Entry 5NL0 (X-ray diffraction, 5.40 A resolution (low resolution: residue-level contacts below are approximate; hydrogen-bond / salt-bridge calls are withheld)); this record covers chains H and I of the 11 polymer chains in the assembly.

[Chain H]
Name: Histone H2B 1.1
Source organism: Xenopus laevis
Reference sequence: P02281 (H2B11_XENLA); residues 1-122 here correspond to UniProt positions 5-126 (UniProt number = residue number + 4)
Chain sequence (122 residues; numbered 1 to 122; the number before each row is that of its first residue):
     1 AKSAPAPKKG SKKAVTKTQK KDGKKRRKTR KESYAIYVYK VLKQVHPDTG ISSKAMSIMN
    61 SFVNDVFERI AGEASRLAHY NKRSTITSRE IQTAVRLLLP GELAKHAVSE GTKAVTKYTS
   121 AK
Disordered / not traced: 1-26
Construct notes: engineered mutation Thr29 (Ser33 in P02281)
Swiss-Prot annotation at these positions:
  - modified residue: Lys2 (N6-acetyllysine), Lys9 (N6-acetyllysine), Ser11 (Phosphoserine), Lys12 (N6-acetyllysine), Lys17 (N6-acetyllysine)
  - glycosylation: Ser109 (O-linked (GlcNAc) serine)
  - cross-link: Lys117 (Glycyl lysine isopeptide (Lys-Gly) (interchain with G-Cter in ubiquitin))

[Chain I]
Molecule: 197-nt DNA strand
Source organism: synthetic construct
Sequence (197 nucleotides; numbered -98 to 98; the number before each row is that of its first residue; numbers below 1 keep their minus sign (DA-98 is residue -98)):
   -98 ACTACGTAAT ATTGGCCAGC TAGGATATCA CAATCCCGGT GCCGAGGCCG CTCAATTGGT
   -38 CGTAGACAGC TCTAGCACCG CTTAAACGCA CGTACGGAAT CCGTACGTGC GTTTAAGCGG
    22 TGCTAGAGCT GTCTACGACC AATTGAGCGG CCTCGGCACC GGGATTGTGA TATCCTAGCT
    82 GGCCAATATT ACGTAGT
Disordered / not traced: -98 to -97, 97-98

[Interface between chain H and chain I]
Pairs across the interface (14):
  Arg27(H) - DC-27(I)
  Arg27(H) - DG51(I)
  Lys28(H) - DG50(I)
  Lys28(H) - DG51(I)
  Thr29(H) - DG50(I)
  Arg30(H) - DC49(I)
  Arg30(H) - DG50(I)
  Lys31(H) - DG50(I)
  Glu32(H) - DC49(I)
  Ser33(H) - DC49(I)
  Ile36(H) - DG48(I)
  Ile36(H) - DC49(I)
  Tyr37(H) - DG48(I)
  Lys40(H) - DG48(I)
Interface residues without a listed pair, chain H (11 interface residues in all): Thr85
Interface residues without a listed pair, chain I (6 interface residues in all): DG38

[Overview]
11 residues of chain H face 6 of chain I across their interface.
Here chain H is Histone H2B 1.1 (Xenopus laevis) and chain I is a 197-nt DNA strand (synthetic construct).
Entry 5NL0 (Crystal structure of a 197-bp palindromic 601L nucleosome in complex with linker histone H1) was
determined by X-ray diffraction.
